5O6V - chains C and I of the 10 polymer chains in the assembly; structure by electron microscopy, 3.90 A resolution.

== Chain C ==
Protein: Envelope protein
Source organism: Tick-borne encephalitis virus (strain Hypr)
UniProtKB: Q01299 (POLG_TBEVH); residues 1-496 here correspond to UniProt positions 281-776 (UniProt number = residue number + 280)
Sequence (496 residues; row label = number of the first residue in the row):
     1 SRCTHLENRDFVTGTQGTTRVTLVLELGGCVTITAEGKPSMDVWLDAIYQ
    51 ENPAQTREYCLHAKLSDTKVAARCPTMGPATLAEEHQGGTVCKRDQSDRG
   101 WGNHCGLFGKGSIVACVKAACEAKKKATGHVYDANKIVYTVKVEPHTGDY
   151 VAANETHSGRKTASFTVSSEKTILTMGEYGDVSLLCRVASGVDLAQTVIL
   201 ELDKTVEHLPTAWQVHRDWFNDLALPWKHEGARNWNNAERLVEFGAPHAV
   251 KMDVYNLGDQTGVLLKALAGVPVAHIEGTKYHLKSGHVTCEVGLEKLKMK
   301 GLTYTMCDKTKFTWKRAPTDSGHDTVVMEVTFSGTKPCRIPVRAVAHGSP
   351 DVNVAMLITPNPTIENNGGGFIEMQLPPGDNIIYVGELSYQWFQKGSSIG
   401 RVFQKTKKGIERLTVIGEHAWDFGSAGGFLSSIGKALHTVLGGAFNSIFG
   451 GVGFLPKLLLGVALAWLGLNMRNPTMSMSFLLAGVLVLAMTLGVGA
Not modelled in the structure: 493-496
Disulfide bonds: Cys3-Cys30, Cys60-Cys121, Cys74-Cys105, Cys92-Cys116, Cys186-Cys290, Cys307-Cys338
Covalently attached groups: N-acetylglucosamine (NAG) linked to Asn154
Swiss-Prot annotation at these positions:
  - region: Asp98 to Gly111 (Fusion peptide)
  - site: Ala496 (Cleavage)
  - glycosylation: Asn154 (N-linked (GlcNAc...) asparagine)

== Chain I ==
Protein: Fab 19/1786 - Heavy chain
Source organism: Mus musculus
Notes: antibody fragment or engineered binder
Sequence (212 residues; row label = number of the first residue in the row):
     1 EVKLEESGGGLVQPGGSLKLSCAASGFTFSSYGMSWVRQTPDKRLELVAA
    51 TNSDGDSTYYPDSVKGRFTISRDRAKNTLYLQMSSLKSEDTAMYYCTRVL
   101 YDYDGEFAYWGQGTLVTVSAAKTTPPSVYPLAPGSAAQTNSMVTLGCLVK
   151 GYFPEPVTVTWNSGSLSSGVHTFPAVLQSDLYTLSSSVTVPSKTWPSETV
   201 TCNVAHPASSTK
Disulfide bonds: Cys22-Cys96, Cys147-Cys202

== Chain C / chain I interface ==
Residue-residue contacts - 15 pairs, chain C then chain I:
  Thr305(C) - Thr58(I)
  Thr305(C) - Tyr59(I)
  Met306(C) - Ser57(I)
  Cys307(C) - Asn52(I)
  Asp308(C) - Asp102(I)
  Asp308(C) - Tyr103(I)
  Lys309(C) - Asn52(I)
  Lys309(C) - Ser53(I)  hydrogen bond (side chain-backbone)
  Lys309(C) - Asp56(I)  salt bridge
  Thr310(C) - Tyr101(I)
  Lys311(C) - Asp102(I)
  Lys311(C) - Asp104(I)  salt bridge
  Thr335(C) - Tyr103(I)
  Thr335(C) - Gly105(I)
  Arg339(C) - Ser57(I)
Also at the interface, not in a pair above, chain C (10 interface residues in all): Glu387
Also at the interface, not in a pair above, chain I (12 interface residues in all): Ser30

== Overview ==
The interface between chain C and chain I involves 10 residues on one side and 12 on the other, with 1
hydrogen bond and 2 salt bridges. Polar pairs include Lys309(C)-Asp56(I), Lys311(C)-Asp104(I) and
Lys309(C)-Ser53(I).
Here chain C is Envelope protein (Tick-borne encephalitis virus (strain Hypr)) and chain I is Fab 19/1786 -
Heavy chain (Mus musculus). Entry 5O6V (The cryo-EM structure of Tick-borne encephalitis virus complexed with
Fab fragment of neutralizing antibody 19/1786) was determined by electron microscopy, deposited together with
5O6A.
